PDB entry 5MW5 | X-ray diffraction, 2.70 A resolution | chain A

Chain A:
Name: Protein jagged-2
Source organism: Homo sapiens
UniProt: Q9Y219 (JAG2_HUMAN); numbering as in UniProt (aligned over 27-309)
Chain sequence (293 residues; row label = number of the first residue in the row):
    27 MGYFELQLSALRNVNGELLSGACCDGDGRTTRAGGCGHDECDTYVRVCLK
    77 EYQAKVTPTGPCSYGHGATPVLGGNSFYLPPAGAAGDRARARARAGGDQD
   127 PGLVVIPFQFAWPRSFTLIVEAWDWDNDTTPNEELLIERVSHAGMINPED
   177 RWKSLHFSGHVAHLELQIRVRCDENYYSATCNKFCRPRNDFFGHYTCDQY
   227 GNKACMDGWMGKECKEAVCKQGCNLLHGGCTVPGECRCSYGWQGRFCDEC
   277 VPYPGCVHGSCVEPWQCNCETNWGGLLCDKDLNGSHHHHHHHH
Disordered / not traced: 52-59, 107-123, 310-319
Disulfide bonds: Cys-49/Cys-62, Cys-50/Cys-67, Cys-74/Cys-88, Cys-198/Cys-207, Cys-211/Cys-223, Cys-231/Cys-240, Cys-245/Cys-256, Cys-249/Cys-262, Cys-264/Cys-273, Cys-276/Cys-287, Cys-282/Cys-293, Cys-295/Cys-304
Covalently attached groups: N-acetylglucosamine (NAG) linked to Asn-153
Construct notes: expression tag (310-319)
Ion coordination: Ca2+ site 1: Cys-50, Asp-51, Asp-150, Asp-152; Ca2+ site 2: Asp-51, Asp-65, Glu-66, Asp-68; Ca2+ site 3: Asp-51, Asp-68, Asp-150, Trp-151, Asp-152
UniProt features mapped onto this chain:
  - glycosylation: Asn-153 (N-linked (GlcNAc...) asparagine)
  - natural variant: Cys-74 (C74S: In LGMDR27; uncertain significance), Thr-95 (T95A: In LGMDR27; uncertain significance), Glu-164 (E164K: In LGMDR27; uncertain significance), Ala-243 (A243D: In LGMDR27; uncertain significance)

In short:
N-acetylglucosamine is covalently linked to Asn-153. Cys-50, Asp-51, Asp-150 and Asp-152 form the Ca2+ site 1.
The Ca2+ site 2 is built by Asp-51, Asp-65, Glu-66 and Asp-68.
Chain A is Protein jagged-2 (Homo sapiens); the structure, Human Jagged2 C2-EGF2, was determined by X-ray
diffraction, deposited together with 5MVX, 5MW7, 5MWB and 5MWF.
